PDB entry 7P47 | X-ray diffraction, 3.31 A resolution | chains C and D of the 5 polymer chains in the assembly

== Chain C ==
Molecule: SUMO-conjugating enzyme UBC9
Source organism: Saccharomyces cerevisiae
Notes: EC 2.3.2.-
UniProt: P50623 (UBC9_YEAST); residues 1-157 here = UniProt positions 1-157
Amino-acid sequence (165 residues; row label = number of the first residue in the row):
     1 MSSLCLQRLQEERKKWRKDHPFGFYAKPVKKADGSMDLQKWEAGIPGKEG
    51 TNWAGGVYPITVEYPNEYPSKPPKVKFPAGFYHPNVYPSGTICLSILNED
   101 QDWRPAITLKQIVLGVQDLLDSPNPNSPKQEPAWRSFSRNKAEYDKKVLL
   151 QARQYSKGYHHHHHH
Not modelled in the structure: 1-2, 158-165
Sequence notes: engineered mutation Lys129 (Ala in P50623), Arg153 (Lys in P50623); expression tag (158-165)
Swiss-Prot annotation at these positions:
  - active site: Cys93 (Glycyl thioester intermediate)
  - modified residue: Ser2 (N-acetylserine)
What the authors report for this chain:
  - catalytic residues: Cys93 (citing earlier work)

== Chain D ==
Molecule: Ubiquitin-like protein SMT3
Source organism: Saccharomyces cerevisiae
UniProt: Q12306 (SMT3_YEAST); residues 1-98 here = UniProt positions 1-98
Amino-acid sequence (121 residues; row label = number of the first residue in the row; numbers below 1 keep their minus sign (Met-22 is residue -22)):
   -22 MGSSHHHHHHSSGLVPRGSHMASMSDSEVNQEAKPEVKPEVKPETHINLK
    28 VSDGSSEIFFKIKKTTPLRRLMEAFAKRQGKEMDSLRFLYDGIRIQADQT
    78 PEDLDMEDNDIIEAHREQIGG
Not modelled in the structure: -22 to 20
Sequence notes: initiating methionine (-22); expression tag (-21 to 0)
Swiss-Prot annotation at these positions:
  - modified residue: Ser2 (N-acetylserine), Ser4 (Phosphoserine)
  - cross-link: Gly98 (Glycyl lysine isopeptide (Gly-Lys) (interchain with K-? in acceptor proteins))
What the authors report for this chain:
  - mutagenesis - D68R: decreased catalytic activity

== How chain C and chain D interact ==
Pairs across the interface (17):
  Asn85(C) with Gly98(D)
  Cys93(C) with Gly98(D)
  Leu94(C) with Gln95(D); Ile96(D); Gly97(D)
  Ser95(C) with Gln95(D); Ile96(D), hydrogen bond (backbone-backbone)
  Ile96(C) with Arg93(D); Gln95(D)
  Asp102(C) with Arg93(D), salt bridge
  Gln111(C) with Gln95(D)
  Gly115(C) with Gln95(D)
  Leu119(C) with Gly97(D)
  Asn124(C) with Gly97(D), hydrogen bond (side chain-backbone)
  Ser127(C) with Gly97(D); Gly98(D)
  Lys129(C) with Gly98(D), hydrogen bond (side chain-backbone)
Other interface residues (no listed pair), chain C (14 interface residues in all): Asp19, Leu114
Other interface residues (no listed pair), chain D (8 interface residues in all): Asp30, Gly31, His92
Interface features reported in the paper:
  - interface residues, chain C: Lys129(C)

== Overview ==
Chain C and chain D form an interface of 14 and 8 residues respectively, with 3 hydrogen bonds and 1 salt
bridge. Polar pairs include Asp102(C)-Arg93(D), Asn124(C)-Gly97(D) and Lys129(C)-Gly98(D). From UniProt:
active-site residue Cys93(C) on chain C. From the paper: the catalytic residue Cys93(C); D68R of chain D
reduces catalytic activity.
Chain C is SUMO-conjugating enzyme UBC9 and chain D is Ubiquitin-like protein SMT3, both from Saccharomyces
cerevisiae; the structure, Structure of the E3 ligase Smc5/Nse2 in complex with Ubc9-SUMO thioester mimetic,
was determined by X-ray diffraction.
